Entry 6M6H (electron microscopy, 4.50 A resolution (low resolution: residue-level contacts below are approximate; hydrogen-bond / salt-bridge calls are withheld)); this record covers chains H and Q of the 20 polymer chains in the assembly.

Chain H:
Protein: Capsid vertex component 2
Organism: Human herpesvirus 2
Reference sequence: P89448 (CVC2_HHV2H); numbering as in UniProt (aligned over 1-585)
Amino-acid sequence (585 residues; numbered 1 to 585; the number before each row is that of its first residue):
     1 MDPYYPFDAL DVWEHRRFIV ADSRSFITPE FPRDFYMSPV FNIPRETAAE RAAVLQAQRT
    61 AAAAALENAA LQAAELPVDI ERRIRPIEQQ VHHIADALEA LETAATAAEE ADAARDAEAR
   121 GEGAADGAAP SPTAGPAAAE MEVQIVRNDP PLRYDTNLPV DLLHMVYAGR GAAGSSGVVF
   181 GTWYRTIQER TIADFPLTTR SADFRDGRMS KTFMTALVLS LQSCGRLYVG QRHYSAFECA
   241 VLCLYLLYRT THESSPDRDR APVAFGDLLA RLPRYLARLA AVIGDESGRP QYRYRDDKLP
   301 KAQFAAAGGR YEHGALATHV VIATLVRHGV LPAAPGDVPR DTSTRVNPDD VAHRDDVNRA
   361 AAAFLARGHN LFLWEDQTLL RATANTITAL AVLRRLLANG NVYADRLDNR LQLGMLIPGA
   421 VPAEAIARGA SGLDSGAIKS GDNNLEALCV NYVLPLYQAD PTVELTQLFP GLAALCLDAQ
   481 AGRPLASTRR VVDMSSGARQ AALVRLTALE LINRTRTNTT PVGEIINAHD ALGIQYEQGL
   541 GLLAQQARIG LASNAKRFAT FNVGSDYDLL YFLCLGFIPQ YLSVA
Unresolved in the structure: 95-585
Construct notes: conflict Y36 (Trp in P89448), S38 (Leu in P89448), T106 (Ala in P89448), L540 (Pro in P89448), A555 (Thr in P89448)

Chain Q:
Protein: Large tegument protein deneddylase
Organism: Human herpesvirus 2
Notes: EC 3.4.19.12, 3.4.22.-
Reference sequence: P89459 (LTP_HHV2H); residue numbers follow UniProt; this construct covers 1-3122
Amino-acid sequence (3122 residues; each row starts with the number of its first residue):
     1 MIPAALPHPT MKRQGDRDIV VTGVRNQFAT DLEPGGSVSC MRSSLSFLSL LFDVGPRDVL
    61 SAEAIEGCLV EGGEWTRAAA GSGPPRMCSI IELPNFLEYP AARGGLRCVF SRVYGEVGFF
   121 GEPTAGLLET QCPAHTFFAG PWAMRPLSYT LLTIGPLGMG LYRDGDTAYL FDPHGLPAGT
   181 PAFIAKVRAG DVYPYLTYYA HDRPKVRWAG AMVFFVPSGP GAVAPADLTA AALHLYGASE
   241 TYLQDEPFVE RRVAITHPLR GEIGGLGALF VGVVPRGDGE GSGPVVPALP APTHVQTPGA
   301 DRPPEAPRGA SGPPDTPQAG HPNRPPDDVW AAALEGTPPA KPSAPDAAAS GPPHAAPPPQ
   361 TPAGDAAEEA EDLRVLEVGA VPVGRHRARY STGLPKRRRP TWTPPSSVED LTSGERPAPK
   421 APPAKAKKKS APKKKAPVAA EVPASSPTPI AATVPPAPDT PPQSGQGGGD DGPASPSSPS
   481 VLETLGARRP PEPPGADLAQ LFEVHPNVAA TAVRLAARDA ALAREVAACS QLTINALRSP
   541 YPAHPGLLEL CVIFFFERVL AFLIENGART HTQAGVAGPA AALLDFTLRM LPRKTAVGDF
   601 LASTRMSLAD VAAHRPLIQH VLDENSQIGR LALAKLVLVA RDVIRETDAF YGDLADLDLQ
   661 LRAAPPANLY ARLGEWLLER SRAHPNTLFA PATPTHPEPL LHRIQALAQF ARGEEMRVEA
   721 EAREMREALD ALARGVDSVS QRAGPLTVMP VPAAPGAGGR APCPPALGPE AIQARLEDVR
   781 IQARRAIESA VKEYFHRGAV YSAKALQASD SHDCRFHVAS AAVVPMVQLL ESLPAFDQHT
   841 RDVAQRAALP PPPPLATSPQ AILLRDLLQR GQPLDAPEDL AAWLSVLTDA ATQGLIERKP
   901 LEELARSIHG INDQQARRSS GLAELQRFDA LDAALAQQLD SDAAFVPATG PAPYVDGGGL
   961 SPEATRMAED ALRQARAMEA AKMTAELAPE ARSRLRERAH ALEAMLNDAR ERAKVAHDAR
  1021 EKFLHKLQGV LRPLPDFVGL KACPAVLATL RASLPAGWTD LADAVRGPPP EVTAALRADL
  1081 WGLLGQYREA LEHPTPDTAT ALAGLHPAFV VVLKTLFADA PETPVLVQFF SDHAPTIAKA
  1141 VSNAINAGSA AVATASPAAT VDAAVRAHGA LADAVSALGA AARDPASPLS FLAVLADSAA
  1201 GYVKATRLAL EARGAIDELT TLGSAAADLV VQARRACAQP EGDHAALIDA AARATTAARE
  1261 SLAGHEAGFG GLLHAEGTAG DHSPSGRALQ ELGKVIGATR RRADELEAAV ADLTAKMAAQ
  1321 RARGSSERWA AGVEAALDRV ENRAEFDVVE LRRLQALAGT HGYNPRDFRK RAEQALAANA
  1381 EAVTLALDTA FAFNPYTPEN QRHPMLPPLA AIHRLGWSAA FHAAAETYAD MFRVDAEPLA
  1441 RLLRIAEGLL EMAQAGDGFI DYHEAVGRLA DDMTSVPGLR RYVPFFQHGY ADYVELRDRL
  1501 DAIRADVHRA LGGVPLDLAA AAEQISAARN DPEATAELVR TGVTLPCPSE DALVACAAAL
  1561 ERVDQSPVKN TAYAEYVAFV TRQDTAETKD AVVRAKQQRA EATERVMAGL REALAARERR
  1621 AQIEAEGLAN LKTMLKVVAV PATVAKTLDQ ARSVAEIADQ VEVLLDQTEK TRELDVPAVI
  1681 WLEHAQRTFE THPLSAARGD GPGPLARHAG RLGALFDTRR RVDALRRSLE EAEAEWDEVW
  1741 GRFGRVRGGA WKSPEGFRAM HEQLRALQDT TNTVSGLRAQ PAYERLSARY QGVLGAKGAE
  1801 RAEAVEELGA RVTKHTALCA RLRDEVVRRV PWEMNFDALG GLLAEFDAAA ADLAPWAVEE
  1861 FRGARELIQY RMGLYSAYAR AGGQTGAGAE SAPAPLLVDL RALDARARAS SSPEGHEVDP
  1921 QLLRRRGEAY LRAGGDPGPL VLREAVSALD LPFATSFLAP DGTPLQYALC FPAVTDKLGA
  1981 LLMRPEAACV RPPLPTDVLE SAPTVTAMYV LTVVNRLQLA LSDAQAANFQ LFGRFVRHRQ
  2041 ATWGASMDAA AELYVALVAT TLTREFGCRW AQLGWASGAA APRPPPGPRG SQRHCVAFNE
  2101 NDVLVALVAG VPEHIYNFWR LDLVRQHEYM HLTLERAFED AAESMLFVQR LTPHPDARIR
  2161 VLPTFLDGGP PTRGLLFGTR LADWRRGKLS ETDPLAPWRS ALELGTQRRD VPALGKLSPA
  2221 QALAAVSVLG RMCLPSAALA ALWTCMFPDD YTEYDSFDAL LAARLESGQT LGPAGGREAS
  2281 LPEAPHALYR PTGQHVAVLA AATHRTPAAR VTAMDLVLAA VLLGAPVVVA LRNTTAFSRE
  2341 SELELCLTLF DSRPGGPDAA LRDVVSSDIE TWAVGLLHTD LNPIENACLA AQLPRLSALI
  2401 AERPLADGPP CLVLVDISMT PVAVLWEAPE PPGPPDVRFV GSEATEELPF VATAGDVLAA
  2461 SAADADPFFA RAILGRPFDA SLLTGELFPG HPVYQRPLAD EAGPSAPTAA RDPRDLAGGD
  2521 GGSGPEDPAA PPARQADPGV LAPTLLTDAT TGEPVPPRMW AWIHGLEELA SDDAGGPTPN
  2581 PAPALLPPPA TDQSVPTSQY APRPIGPAAT ARETRPSVPP QQNTGRVPVA PRDDPRPSPP
  2641 TPSPPADAAL PPPAFSGSAA AFSAAVPRVR RSRRTRAKSR APRASAPPEG WRPPALPAPV
  2701 APVAASARPP DQPPTPESAP PAWVSALPLP PGPASARGAF PAPTLAPIPP PPAEGAVVPG
  2761 GDRRRGRRQT TAGPSPTPPR GPAAGPPRRL TRPAVASLSA SLNSLPSPRD PADHAAAVSA
  2821 AAAAVPPSPG LAPPTSAVQT SPPPLAPGPV APSEPLCGWV VPGGPVARRP PPQSPATKPA
  2881 ARTRIRARSV PQPPLPQPPL PQPPLPQPPL PQPPLPQPPL PQPPLPQPPL PQPPLPQPPL
  2941 PQPPLPPVTR TLTPQSRDSV PTPESPTHTN THLPVSAVTS WASSLALHVD SAPPPASLLQ
  3001 TLHISSDDEH SDADSLRFSD SDDTEALDPL PPEPHLPPAD EPPGPLAADH LQSPHSQFGP
  3061 LPVQANAVLS RRYVRRTGRS ALAVLIRACR RIQQQLQRTR RALFQRSNAV LTSLHHVRML
  3121 LG
Unresolved in the structure: 1-3074, 3122
Construct notes: conflict R3076 (Ser in P89459)
Swiss-Prot annotation at these positions:
  - region: L548 to G578 (Interaction with inner tegument protein)
  - active site: C40, D172, H174
  - site: Q27 (Important for catalytic activity)

Chain H / chain Q interface:
Residue-residue contacts (28):
  R59(H) - L3121(Q)
  A63(H) - R3118(Q)
  L66(H) - V3117(Q)
  L66(H) - R3118(Q)
  E67(H) - H3115(Q)
  E67(H) - R3118(Q)
  A73(H) - L3111(Q)
  A73(H) - L3114(Q)
  A74(H) - L3111(Q)
  L76(H) - F3104(Q)
  L76(H) - S3107(Q)
  P77(H) - F3104(Q)
  P77(H) - L3111(Q)
  I80(H) - R3100(Q)
  I80(H) - F3104(Q)
  E81(H) - R3100(Q)
  I84(H) - L3096(Q)
  I84(H) - T3099(Q)
  I84(H) - R3100(Q)
  R85(H) - R3100(Q)
  I87(H) - L3096(Q)
  E88(H) - Q3097(Q)
  Q90(H) - Q3093(Q)
  V91(H) - Q3093(Q)
  H93(H) - R3090(Q)
  I94(H) - C3089(Q)
  I94(H) - R3090(Q)
  I94(H) - Q3093(Q)
Also at the interface, not in a pair above, chain H (19 interface residues in all): H92

In short:
Chain H and chain Q form an interface of 19 and 15 residues respectively. Curated annotation (UniProt) lists 3
active-site residues on chain Q.
Chain H is Capsid vertex component 2 and chain Q is Large tegument protein deneddylase, both from Human
herpesvirus 2; the structure, Structure of HSV2 C-capsid portal vertex, was determined by electron microscopy
together with 6M6G and 6M6I from the same study.
